PDB entry 5CUP | X-ray diffraction, 2.10 A resolution | chains A and B

[Chain A (and B)]
Protein: Phosphate propanoyltransferase
Organism: Rhodopseudomonas palustris (strain BisB18)
Notes: EC 2.3.1.222; chain B of this document is another copy of the same molecule, construct and numbering; everything in this record applies to it too
Reference sequence: Q21A54 (Q21A54_RHOPB); numbering as in UniProt (aligned over 34-226)
Amino-acid sequence (202 residues; row label = number of the first residue in the row):
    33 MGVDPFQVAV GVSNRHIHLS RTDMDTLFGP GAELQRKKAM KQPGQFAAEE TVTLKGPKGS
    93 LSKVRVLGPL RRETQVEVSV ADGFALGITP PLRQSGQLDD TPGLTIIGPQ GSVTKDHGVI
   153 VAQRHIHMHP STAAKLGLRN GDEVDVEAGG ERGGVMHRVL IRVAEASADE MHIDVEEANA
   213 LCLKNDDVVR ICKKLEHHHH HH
Not modelled in the structure: 33-35, 225-234
Differences from the reference sequence: initiating methionine (33); expression tag (227-234)
Bound ions: Zn2+ site 1: His48, His50, Glu109 (together with phosphate ion); Zn2+ site 2: His157, His159, His204 (together with phosphate ion)
Curated features (UniProtKB/Swiss-Prot):
  - binding site (CoA): Val44 to Asn46, Met72, Lys90, Arg97, Phe116, Asn211
  - binding site (Zn(2+)): His48, His50, Glu109, His157, His159, His204
  - binding site (phosphate): Arg103
From the paper describing this entry:
  - binding site for phosphate ion: Arg103, Ser127
  - Zn2+ coordination: His48, His50, Glu109, His157, His159, His204
  - catalytic residues: Arg103 (proposed by the authors, not directly observed)
  - specificity-determining residues: Gln77 (by similarity / conservation)

[How chain A and chain B interact]
Residue-residue contacts - 45 pairs, chain A then chain B:
  Val112(A) with Arg184(B); Asn211(B)
  Ala113(A) with Asn211(B)
  Leu124(A) with Glu183(B); Arg184(B)
  Val153(A) with Arg184(B)
  Ala154(A) with Arg184(B), hydrogen bond (backbone-side chain)
  Arg156(A) with Arg184(B), hydrogen bond (side chain-backbone); Gly185(B), hydrogen bond (side chain-backbone); Ala212(B), hydrogen bond (side chain-backbone)
  Glu179(A) with His189(B)
  Gly182(A) with Arg190(B)
  Glu183(A) with Leu124(B); Arg190(B)
  Arg184(A) with Leu124(B); Val153(B); Ala154(B), hydrogen bond (side chain-backbone); Arg156(B), hydrogen bond (backbone-side chain); Asp206(B), salt bridge; Glu209(B), salt bridge
  Gly185(A) with Arg156(B), hydrogen bond (backbone-side chain); His189(B), hydrogen bond (backbone-backbone)
  Gly186(A) with Val187(B); His189(B)
  Val187(A) with Gly186(B); Val187(B), hydrogen bond (backbone-backbone); His189(B)
  His189(A) with Glu179(B), salt bridge; Gly185(B), hydrogen bond (backbone-backbone); Gly186(B); Val187(B)
  Arg190(A) with Glu183(B)
  Asp206(A) with Arg184(B), salt bridge
  Glu208(A) with Glu208(B); Asn211(B), hydrogen bond; Ala212(B)
  Glu209(A) with Arg184(B), salt bridge; Ala212(B)
  Asn211(A) with Val112(B); Ala113(B); Glu208(B), hydrogen bond
  Ala212(A) with Arg156(B), hydrogen bond (backbone-side chain); Glu208(B); Glu209(B); Ala212(B), hydrophobic
Other interface residues (no listed pair), chain A (23 interface residues in all): Ala180, Met188, Val207
Other interface residues (no listed pair), chain B (22 interface residues in all): Gly182, Met188, Val207

[In short]
Chain A and chain B form an interface of 23 and 22 residues respectively; the contacts include 13 hydrogen
bonds and 5 salt bridges. Among the polar pairs are Arg184(A)-Asp206(B), Arg184(A)-Glu209(B) and
His189(A)-Glu179(B). From the paper: the catalytic residue Arg103(A); a binding site for phosphate ion at
Arg103(A) and Ser127(A).
Both chains are Phosphate propanoyltransferase (Rhodopseudomonas palustris (strain BisB18)). Entry 5CUP
(Structure of Rhodopseudomonas palustris PduL - phosphate bound form) was determined by X-ray diffraction.
